PDB entry 9CA8 | electron microscopy, 3.92 A resolution | chains U and Z of the 20 polymer chains in the assembly

# Chain U
Protein: Histone H3.2
From: Xenopus laevis
UniProt: P84233 (H32_XENLA); residues 1-135 here correspond to UniProt positions 2-136 (UniProt number = residue number + 1)
Amino-acid sequence (135 residues; row label = number of the first residue in the row):
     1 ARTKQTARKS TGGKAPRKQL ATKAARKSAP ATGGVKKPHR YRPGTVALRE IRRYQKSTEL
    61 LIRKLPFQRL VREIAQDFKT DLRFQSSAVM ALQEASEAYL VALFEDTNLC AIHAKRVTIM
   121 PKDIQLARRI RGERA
Disordered / not traced: 1-44, 135
Sequence notes: variant Ala102 (Gly103 in P84233)
UniProt features mapped onto this chain:
  - modified residue: Arg2 (Asymmetric dimethylarginine), Thr3 (Phosphothreonine), Lys4 (Allysine), Gln5 (5-glutamyl dopamine), Thr6 (Phosphothreonine), Arg8 (Citrulline), Lys9 (N6,N6,N6-trimethyllysine), Ser10 (ADP-ribosylserine), Thr11 (Phosphothreonine), Lys14 (N6-(2-hydroxyisobutyryl)lysine), Arg17 (Asymmetric dimethylarginine), Lys18 (N6-(2-hydroxyisobutyryl)lysine), Lys23 (N6-(2-hydroxyisobutyryl)lysine), Arg26 (Citrulline), Lys27 (N6,N6,N6-trimethyllysine), Ser28 (ADP-ribosylserine), Lys36 (N6,N6,N6-trimethyllysine), Lys37 (N6-methyllysine), Tyr41 (Phosphotyrosine), Lys56 (N6,N6,N6-trimethyllysine) and 8 more in UniProt
  - lipidation: Cys110 (S-palmitoyl cysteine)

# Chain Z
Molecule: 285-nt DNA strand
Sequence (285 nucleotides; each row starts with the number of its first residue; numbers below 1 keep their minus sign (DG-105 is residue -105)):
  -105 GCCAGTGAAT TCGAGCTCGG TACCCGGGGA TCACAGGATG TACATATCTG ACAGCTGCCT
   -45 GGAGACTAGG GAGTAATCCC CTTGGCGGTT AAAACGCGGG GGACAGCGCG TAGCTGCGTT
    15 TAAGCGGTGC TAGAGCTGTC TACGACCAAT TGAGCGGCCT GCGCACCGGG ATTCTCCAGC
    75 AGGGCTTCCC ACGTGCGCAG CAGGACGCAG CGCTGCCTGA AACTCGCGCC GCGAGGAGAG
   135 GGAGGACGAA CGCGCCCCCA CCCCCTTATA TAGGCGCCCT TCGAT
Disordered / not traced: -105 to -59, 77-179

# Interface between chain U and chain Z
Contacting residue pairs (11):
  Val46(U) - DT9(Z)  phosphate contact
  Arg63(U) - DA17(Z)  hydrogen bond to the phosphate
  Arg63(U) - DG18(Z)  salt bridge to the phosphate
  Lys64(U) - DG18(Z)  hydrogen bond to the phosphate
  Leu65(U) - DA17(Z)  phosphate contact
  Leu65(U) - DG18(Z)  hydrogen bond to the phosphate
  Pro66(U) - DA17(Z)  phosphate contact
  Arg69(U) - DA17(Z)  salt bridge to the phosphate
  Arg83(U) - DA26(Z)  hydrogen bond to the phosphate
  Arg83(U) - DG27(Z)  sugar contact
  Lys115(U) - DA-1(Z)  salt bridge to the phosphate
Interface residues without a listed pair, chain U (10 interface residues in all): Ala47, Asp81
Interface residues without a listed pair, chain Z (7 interface residues in all): DC-2

# In short
10 residues of chain U and 7 residues of chain Z are in contact; the contacts include 4 hydrogen bonds and 3
salt bridges. Polar contacts include Arg63(U)-DA17(Z), Lys64(U)-DG18(Z) and Leu65(U)-DG18(Z).
Here chain U is Histone H3.2 (Xenopus laevis) and chain Z is a 285-nt DNA strand. Entry 9CA8 (Cryo-EM
structure of human SRCAP-nucleosome complex in the partially-engaged state (composite structure)) was
determined by electron microscopy.
